PDB entry 8V4Y | electron microscopy, 2.80 A resolution | chains I and W of the 11 polymer chains in the assembly

Chain I:
Molecule: Widom 601 DNA (147-mer) with 60 base pairs flanking DNA (reverse strand)
Sequence (207 nucleotides; each row starts with the number of its first residue):
     1 AGAGTGGGAGCTCGGAACACTATCCGACTGGCACCGGCAAGGTCGCTGTT
    51 CAATACATGCACAGGATGTATATATCTGACACGTGCCTGGAGACTAGGGA
   101 GTAATCCCCTTGGCGGTTAAAACGCGGGGGACAGCGCGTACGTGCGTTTA
   151 AGCGGTGCTAGAGCTGTCTACGACCAATTGAGCGGCCTCGGCACCGGGAT
   201 TCTCCAG
Unresolved in the structure: 1-60

Chain W:
Name: SWI/SNF-related matrix-associated actin-dependent regulator of chromatin subfamily A member 5
Source organism: Homo sapiens
Notes: EC 3.6.4.-
UniProt: O60264 (SMCA5_HUMAN); residue numbers follow UniProt; this construct covers 1-1052
Chain sequence (1052 residues; each row starts with the number of its first residue):
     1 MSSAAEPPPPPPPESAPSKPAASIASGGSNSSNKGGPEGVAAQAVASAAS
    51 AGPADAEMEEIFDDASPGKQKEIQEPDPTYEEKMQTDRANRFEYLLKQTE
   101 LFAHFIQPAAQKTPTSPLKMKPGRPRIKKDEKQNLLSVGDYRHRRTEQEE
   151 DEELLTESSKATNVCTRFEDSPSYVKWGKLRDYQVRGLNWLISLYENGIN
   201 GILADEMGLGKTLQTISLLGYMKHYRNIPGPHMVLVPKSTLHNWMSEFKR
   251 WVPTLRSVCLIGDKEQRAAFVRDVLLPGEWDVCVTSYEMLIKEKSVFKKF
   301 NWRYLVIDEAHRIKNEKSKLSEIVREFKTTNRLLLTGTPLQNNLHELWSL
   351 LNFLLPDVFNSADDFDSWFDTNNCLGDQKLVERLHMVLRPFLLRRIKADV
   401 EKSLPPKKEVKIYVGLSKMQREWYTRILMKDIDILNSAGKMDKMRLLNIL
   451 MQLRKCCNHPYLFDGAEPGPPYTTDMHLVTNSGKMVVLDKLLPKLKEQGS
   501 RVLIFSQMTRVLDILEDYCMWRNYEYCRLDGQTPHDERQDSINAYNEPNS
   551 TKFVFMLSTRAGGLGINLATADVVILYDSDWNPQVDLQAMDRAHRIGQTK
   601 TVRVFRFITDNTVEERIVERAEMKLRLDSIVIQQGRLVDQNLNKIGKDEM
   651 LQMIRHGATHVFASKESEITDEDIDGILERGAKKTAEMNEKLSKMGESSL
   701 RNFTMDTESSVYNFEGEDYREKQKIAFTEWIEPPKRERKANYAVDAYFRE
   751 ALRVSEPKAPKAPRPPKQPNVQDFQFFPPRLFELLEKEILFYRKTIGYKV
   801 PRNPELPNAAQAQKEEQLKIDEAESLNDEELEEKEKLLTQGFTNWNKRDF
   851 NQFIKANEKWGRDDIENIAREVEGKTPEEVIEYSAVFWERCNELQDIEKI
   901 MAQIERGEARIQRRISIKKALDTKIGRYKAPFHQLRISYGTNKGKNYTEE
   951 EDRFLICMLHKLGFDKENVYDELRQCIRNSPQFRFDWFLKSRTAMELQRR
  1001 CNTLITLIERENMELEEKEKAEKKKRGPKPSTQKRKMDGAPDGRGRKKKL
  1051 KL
Unresolved in the structure: 1-173, 370-381, 635-1052
Ligand contacts:
  - ADP (adenosine-5'-diphosphate): Lys179, Leu180, Arg181, Gln184, Met207, Gly208, Leu209, Gly210, Lys211, Thr212, Leu213, Glu247, Arg250, Trp251, Asn567, Arg595, Ile596
  - beryllium trifluoride (BEF): Met207, Gly208, Lys211, Glu309, Gly565, Arg592, Arg595
Curated features (UniProtKB/Swiss-Prot):
  - motif: Asp308 to His311 (DEAH box)
  - binding site (ATP): Asp205 to Thr212
  - modified residue: Ser2 (N-acetylserine), Ser66 (Phosphoserine), Thr113 (Phosphothreonine), Ser116 (Phosphoserine), Ser137 (Phosphoserine), Ser171 (Phosphoserine), Lys440 (N6-acetyllysine), Ser755 (Phosphoserine), Ser825 (Phosphoserine)
  - cross-link (Glycyl lysine isopeptide (Lys-Gly)): Lys83 (interchain with G-Cter in SUMO2), Lys644 (interchain with G-Cter in SUMO2), Lys647 (interchain with G-Cter in SUMO2), Lys694 (interchain with G-Cter in SUMO2), Lys722 (interchain with G-Cter in SUMO2), Lys735 (interchain with G-Cter in SUMO2), Lys966 (interchain with G-Cter in SUMO2)

Chain I / chain W interface:
Contacting residue pairs (17; chain I residue first):
  DT77(I) - Lys298(W)  salt bridge to the phosphate
  DG154(I) - Lys319(W)  salt bridge to the phosphate
  DG155(I) - Arg312(W)  sugar contact
  DG155(I) - Ser318(W)  phosphate contact
  DG155(I) - Lys319(W)  hydrogen bond to the phosphate
  DG155(I) - Leu320(W)  phosphate contact
  DT156(I) - Asn315(W)  hydrogen bond to the phosphate
  DT156(I) - Arg560(W)  base contact
  DG157(I) - Lys314(W)  salt bridge to the phosphate
  DG157(I) - Asn342(W)  hydrogen bond to the phosphate
  DG157(I) - Trp581(W)  phosphate contact
  DG157(I) - Lys624(W)  phosphate contact
  DC158(I) - Trp581(W)  sugar contact
  DC158(I) - Arg620(W)  salt bridge to the phosphate
  DC158(I) - Lys624(W)  salt bridge to the phosphate
  DT159(I) - Arg616(W)  salt bridge to the phosphate
  DT159(I) - Arg620(W)  salt bridge to the phosphate
Also at the interface, not in a pair above, chain W (14 interface residues in all): Asn582

In short:
Chain I and chain W form an interface of 7 and 14 residues respectively, with 3 hydrogen bonds and 7 salt
bridges. Polar pairs include DG155(I)-Lys319(W), DT156(I)-Asn315(W) and DG157(I)-Asn342(W). Chain W binds ADP
and beryllium trifluoride. UniProt lists 8 ATP-binding residues on chain W.
Chain I is Widom 601 DNA (147-mer) with 60 base pairs flanking DNA (reverse strand) and chain W is
SWI/SNF-related matrix-associated actin-dependent regulator of chromatin subfamily A member 5 (Homo sapiens);
the structure, Cryo-EM structure of singly-bound SNF2h-nucleosome complex with SNF2h at inactive SHL2
(conformation 1), was determined by electron microscopy together with 8V6V and 8V7L from the same study.
